3BZF - chains A and B of the 3 polymer chains in the assembly; structure by X-ray diffraction, 2.50 A resolution.

== Chain A ==
Name: HLA class I histocompatibility antigen, alpha chain E
From: Homo sapiens
UniProtKB: P13747 (HLAE_HUMAN); residues 1-276 here correspond to UniProt positions 22-297 (UniProt number = residue number + 21)
Amino-acid sequence (276 residues; row label = number of the first residue in the row):
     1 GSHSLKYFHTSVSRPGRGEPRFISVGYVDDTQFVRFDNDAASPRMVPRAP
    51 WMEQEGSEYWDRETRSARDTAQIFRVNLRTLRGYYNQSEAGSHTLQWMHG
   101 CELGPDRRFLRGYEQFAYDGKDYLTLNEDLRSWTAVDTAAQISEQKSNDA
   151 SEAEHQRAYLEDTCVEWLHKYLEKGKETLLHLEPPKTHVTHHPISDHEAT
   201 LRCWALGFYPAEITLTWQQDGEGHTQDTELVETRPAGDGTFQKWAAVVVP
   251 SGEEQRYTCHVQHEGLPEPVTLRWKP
Disulfide bonds: C101-C164, C203-C259
Swiss-Prot annotation at these positions:
  - region: K275, P276 (Connecting peptide)
  - binding site (a peptide antigen): Y7, E63, S66, N77, Y84, S143, K146, Q156, Y159, Y171
  - glycosylation: N86 (N-linked (GlcNAc...) asparagine)

== Chain B ==
Name: Beta-2-microglobulin
From: Homo sapiens
UniProtKB: P61769 (B2MG_HUMAN); residues 3-99 here correspond to UniProt positions 23-119 (UniProt number = residue number + 20)
Amino-acid sequence (97 residues; numbered 3 to 99; the number before each row is that of its first residue):
     3 RTPKIQVYSRHPAENGKSNFLNCYVSGFHPSDIEVDLLKNGERIEKVEHS
    53 DLSFSKDWSFYLLYYTEFTPTEKDEYACRVNHVTLSQPKIVKWDRDM
Disulfide bonds: C25-C80
Swiss-Prot annotation at these positions:
  - glycosylation (N-linked (Glc) (glycation) lysine): K19, K41, K48, K58, K91, K94

== Interface between chain A and chain B ==
Residue-residue contacts (54):
  F8(A) - S55(B)
  F8(A) - F56(B)
  H9(A) - F56(B)
  T10(A) - F56(B)
  T10(A) - F62(B)
  V12(A) - S33(B)
  I23(A) - L54(B)  hydrophobic
  V25(A) - D53(B)
  V25(A) - L54(B)
  V25(A) - S55(B)
  Y27(A) - S55(B)
  Y27(A) - Y63(B)  hydrogen bond
  Q32(A) - D53(B)  hydrogen bond
  R35(A) - D53(B)  salt bridge
  R48(A) - D53(B)  salt bridge
  Q96(A) - H31(B)  hydrogen bond
  Q96(A) - F56(B)
  Q96(A) - W60(B)  hydrogen bond (side chain-backbone)
  Q96(A) - F62(B)
  W97(A) - F56(B)
  M98(A) - F56(B)  hydrophobic
  M98(A) - K58(B)
  M98(A) - W60(B)  hydrophobic
  Q115(A) - W60(B)
  F116(A) - W60(B)
  A117(A) - W60(B)
  D119(A) - H31(B)
  G120(A) - H31(B)  hydrogen bond (backbone-side chain)
  G120(A) - W60(B)
  D122(A) - W60(B)  hydrogen bond
  H192(A) - D98(B)  salt bridge
  R202(A) - D98(B)  hydrogen bond (side chain-backbone)
  R202(A) - M99(B)
  W204(A) - D98(B)
  W204(A) - M99(B)
  V231(A) - Q8(B)
  E232(A) - K6(B)  salt bridge
  E232(A) - Q8(B)  hydrogen bond (backbone-side chain)
  R234(A) - Q8(B)  hydrogen bond
  R234(A) - Y10(B)
  R234(A) - M99(B)  hydrogen bond (side chain-backbone)
  P235(A) - Y10(B)  hydrogen bond (backbone-side chain)
  P235(A) - N24(B)
  P235(A) - Y26(B)
  P235(A) - L65(B)  hydrophobic
  A236(A) - R12(B)
  A236(A) - N24(B)  hydrogen bond (backbone-side chain)
  G237(A) - R12(B)  hydrogen bond (backbone-side chain)
  G237(A) - L65(B)
  D238(A) - R12(B)
  Q242(A) - Y10(B)
  Q242(A) - S11(B)  hydrogen bond (side chain-backbone)
  Q242(A) - R12(B)  hydrogen bond (side chain-backbone)
  W244(A) - M99(B)  hydrogen bond (side chain-backbone)
Interface residues without a listed pair, chain A (34 interface residues in all): T94, L206, T233
Interface residues without a listed pair, chain B (25 interface residues in all): H13, P14, S28, D59, R97

== Overview ==
The interface between chain A and chain B involves 34 residues on one side and 25 on the other, with 16
hydrogen bonds and 4 salt bridges. Among the polar pairs are R35(A)-D53(B), R48(A)-D53(B) and H192(A)-D98(B).
From UniProt: 10 peptide antigen-binding residues on chain A.
Chain A is HLA class I histocompatibility antigen, alpha chain E and chain B is Beta-2-microglobulin, both
from Homo sapiens; the structure, The human non-classical major histocompatibility complex molecule HLA-E, was
determined by X-ray diffraction, deposited together with 3BZE.
